Entry 5I42 (X-ray diffraction, 3.30 A resolution); this record covers chains A and E of the 3 polymer chains in the assembly.

[Chain A]
Protein: HIV-1 reverse transcriptase P66 subunit
Source organism: Human immunodeficiency virus type 1 group M subtype B (isolate BH10)
Notes: EC 2.7.7.49
UniProt: P03366 (POL_HV1B1); residues 1-555 here correspond to UniProt positions 600-1154 (UniProt number = residue number + 599)
Sequence (555 residues; each row starts with the number of its first residue):
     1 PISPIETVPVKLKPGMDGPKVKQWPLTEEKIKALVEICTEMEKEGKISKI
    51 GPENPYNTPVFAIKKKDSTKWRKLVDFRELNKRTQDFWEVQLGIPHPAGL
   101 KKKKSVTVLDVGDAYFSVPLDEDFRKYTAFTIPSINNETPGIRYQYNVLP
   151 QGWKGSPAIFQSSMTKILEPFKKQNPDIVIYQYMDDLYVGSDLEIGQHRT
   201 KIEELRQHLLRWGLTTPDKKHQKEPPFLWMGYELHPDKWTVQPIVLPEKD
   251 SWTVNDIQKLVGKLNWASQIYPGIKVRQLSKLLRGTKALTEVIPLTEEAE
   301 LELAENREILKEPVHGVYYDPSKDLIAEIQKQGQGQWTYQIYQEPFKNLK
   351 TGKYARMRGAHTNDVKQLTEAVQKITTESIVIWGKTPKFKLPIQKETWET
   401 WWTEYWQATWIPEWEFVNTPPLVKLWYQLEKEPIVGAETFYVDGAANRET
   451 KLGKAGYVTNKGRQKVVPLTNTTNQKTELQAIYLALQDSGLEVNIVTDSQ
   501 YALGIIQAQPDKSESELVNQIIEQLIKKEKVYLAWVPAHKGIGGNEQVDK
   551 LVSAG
Unresolved in the structure: 555
Sequence notes: engineered mutation Ser280 (Cys879 in P03366)
Metal / ion sites: Ca2+: Asp110, Val111, Asp185 (together with 3'-azido-3'-deoxythymidine-5'-triphosphate)
Ligand contacts: 3'-azido-3'-deoxythymidine-5'-triphosphate (AZT): Lys65, Lys70, Arg72, Asp110, Val111, Gly112, Asp113, Ala114, Tyr115, Phe116, Gln151, Met184, Asp185, Lys220

[Chain E]
Molecule: 38-nt DNA strand
Sequence (38 nucleotides; each row starts with the number of its first residue; numbers below 1 keep their minus sign (DT-3 is residue -3)):
    -3 TAATACCCCCCCTTCGGTGCTTTGCACCGAAGGGGGGG
Unresolved in the structure: -3 to -1
Modified / non-standard residues: OMC (o2'-methylycytidine-5'-monophosphate) at position 3; OMC (o2'-methylycytidine-5'-monophosphate) at position 5
Ligand contacts: 3'-azido-3'-deoxythymidine-5'-triphosphate (AZT): DA1, DC2, DG34

[Chain A / chain E interface]
Residue-residue contacts (71):
  Trp24(A) - DT0(E)  base contact
  Phe61(A) - DA1(E)  sugar contact
  Leu74(A) - DA1(E)  base contact
  Asp76(A) - DA1(E)  sugar contact
  Arg78(A) - DT0(E)  phosphate contact
  Arg78(A) - DA1(E)  salt bridge to the phosphate
  Arg78(A) - DC2(E)  phosphate contact
  Asn81(A) - DC2(E)  sugar contact
  Glu89(A) - OMC_3(E)  hydrogen bond to the sugar
  Glu89(A) - DC4(E)  sugar contact
  Gln91(A) - DC4(E)  sugar contact
  Leu92(A) - OMC_5(E)  sugar contact
  Ile94(A) - DC4(E)  base contact
  Ile94(A) - OMC_5(E)  base contact
  Ile94(A) - DG32(E)  base contact
  Tyr115(A) - DG34(E)  hydrogen bond to the base
  Gly152(A) - DA1(E)  base contact
  Gly152(A) - DC2(E)  sugar contact
  Trp153(A) - DC2(E)  sugar contact
  Lys154(A) - DC2(E)  phosphate contact
  Lys154(A) - OMC_3(E)  sugar contact
  Pro157(A) - OMC_3(E)  sugar contact
  Pro157(A) - DG34(E)  base contact
  Gln161(A) - OMC_3(E)  base contact
  Tyr183(A) - DC4(E)  base contact
  Tyr183(A) - DG33(E)  hydrogen bond to the base
  Tyr183(A) - DG34(E)  sugar contact
  Met184(A) - DG34(E)  sugar contact
  Asp185(A) - DG34(E)  phosphate contact
  Asp186(A) - DG34(E)  phosphate contact
  Met230(A) - DG33(E)  sugar contact
  Met230(A) - DG34(E)  phosphate contact
  Gly231(A) - DG33(E)  phosphate contact
  Asn255(A) - DG30(E)  phosphate contact
  Gln258(A) - DG29(E)  sugar contact
  Gln258(A) - DG30(E)  sugar contact
  Lys259(A) - DG30(E)  phosphate contact
  Lys259(A) - DG31(E)  salt bridge to the phosphate
  Gly262(A) - DG31(E)  sugar contact
  Lys263(A) - DG31(E)  sugar contact
  Lys263(A) - DG32(E)  phosphate contact
  Asn265(A) - DC7(E)  sugar contact
  Trp266(A) - DG32(E)  sugar contact
  Ser280(A) - DC8(E)  phosphate contact
  Ser280(A) - DT9(E)  phosphate contact
  Arg284(A) - DT9(E)  salt bridge to the phosphate
  Arg284(A) - DT10(E)  phosphate contact
  Gly285(A) - DT9(E)  phosphate contact
  Gly285(A) - DT10(E)  hydrogen bond to the phosphate
  Leu289(A) - DG29(E)  phosphate contact
  Leu289(A) - DG30(E)  phosphate contact
  Lys353(A) - DC7(E)  hydrogen bond to the phosphate
  Lys353(A) - DC8(E)  salt bridge to the phosphate
  Ala355(A) - DC8(E)  phosphate contact
  Arg356(A) - DC8(E)  phosphate contact
  Arg358(A) - DC24(E)  salt bridge to the phosphate
  Gly359(A) - DC23(E)  phosphate contact
  Ala360(A) - DC23(E)  hydrogen bond to the phosphate
  His361(A) - DA22(E)  salt bridge to the phosphate
  Lys374(A) - DC7(E)  salt bridge to the phosphate
  Arg448(A) - DT19(E)  salt bridge to the phosphate
  Thr473(A) - DG20(E)  hydrogen bond to the phosphate
  Thr473(A) - DC21(E)  hydrogen bond to the phosphate
  Gln475(A) - DG20(E)  sugar contact
  Gln475(A) - DC21(E)  sugar contact
  Lys476(A) - DC21(E)  phosphate contact
  Gln500(A) - DT17(E)  sugar contact
  Tyr501(A) - DT17(E)  base contact
  Tyr501(A) - DC21(E)  phosphate contact
  Tyr501(A) - DA22(E)  hydrogen bond to the phosphate
  Ile505(A) - DA22(E)  phosphate contact
Interface residues without a listed pair, chain A (56 interface residues in all): Ile63, Val75, Gly93, Asp110, Gln151, Val276, Lys281, Leu283

[Summary]
The interface between chain A and chain E involves 56 residues on one side and 23 on the other, with 9
hydrogen bonds and 8 salt bridges. Polar pairs include Tyr115(A)-DG34(E), Tyr183(A)-DG33(E) and
Glu89(A)-OMC_3(E). 3'-azido-3'-deoxythymidine-5'-triphosphate is bound between chain A and chain E.
Chain A is HIV-1 reverse transcriptase P66 subunit (Human immunodeficiency virus type 1 group M subtype B
(isolate BH10)) and chain E is a 38-nt DNA strand; the structure, Structure of HIV-1 Reverse Transcriptase in
complex with a DNA aptamer, AZTTP, and CA(2+) ion, was determined by X-ray diffraction together with 5HP1,
5HRO and 5I3U from the same study.
